Entry 5T6G (X-ray diffraction, 2.45 A resolution); this record covers chain A.

[Chain A]
Protein: Genome polyprotein
From: Norwalk virus
Notes: EC 3.6.1.15, 3.4.22.66, 2.7.7.48; fragment: Full Length
UniProt: Q83883 (POLG_NVN68); residues 1-181 here correspond to UniProt positions 1101-1281 (UniProt number = residue number + 1100)
Sequence (188 residues; each row starts with the number of its first residue; numbers below 1 keep their minus sign (Met-6 is residue -6)):
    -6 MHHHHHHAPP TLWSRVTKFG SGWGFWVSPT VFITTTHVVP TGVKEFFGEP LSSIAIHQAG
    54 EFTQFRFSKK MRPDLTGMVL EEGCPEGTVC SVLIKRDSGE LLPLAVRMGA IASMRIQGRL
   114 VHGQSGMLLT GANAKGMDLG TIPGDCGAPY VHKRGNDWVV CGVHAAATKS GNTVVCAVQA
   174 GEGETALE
Not modelled in the structure: -6 to -2, 173-181
Differences from the reference sequence: initiating methionine (-6); expression tag (-5 to 0)
Cystine bridges: Cys77-Cys154
Covalent attachments: compound N40 linked to Cys139
Small-molecule neighbours: N40 (3-cyclohexyl-N-{(2S)-1-hydroxy-3-[(3S)-2-oxopyrrolidin-3-yl]propan-2-yl}-N~2~-(octylsulfonyl)-L-alaninamide): His30, Glu54, Met107, Ile109, Gln110, Arg112, Val114, Thr134, Ile135, Pro136, Gly137, His157, Ala158, Ala159, Ala160, Thr161, Thr166, Val168
Swiss-Prot annotation at these positions:
  - active site (For 3CLpro activity): His30, Glu54, Cys139
  - site: Glu181 (Cleavage)
Reported in the primary citation:
  - binding site for N40: Gln110, Thr134, His157, Ala158
  - catalytic residues: His30, Glu54 (citing earlier work)

[Summary]
Covalently linked compound N40: at Cys139. UniProt lists 3 active-site residues. The paper reports catalytic
residues His30 and Glu54; a binding site for N40 at Gln110, Thr134 and His157 among others.
Chain A is Genome polyprotein (Norwalk virus); the structure, 2.45 A resolution structure of Norovirus 3CL
protease in complex with the dipeptidyl inhibitor 7m (hexagonal ..., was determined by X-ray diffraction (same
publication as 5T6D and 5T6F).
